PDB entry 4KHN | X-ray diffraction, 2.55 A resolution | chains A and D of the 3 polymer chains in the assembly

# Chain A
Name: DNA polymerase
Source organism: Enterobacteria phage RB69
Notes: EC 2.7.7.7
Reference sequence: Q38087 (DPOL_BPR69); numbering as in UniProt (aligned over 1-903)
Chain sequence (903 residues; numbered 1 to 903; the number before each row is that of its first residue):
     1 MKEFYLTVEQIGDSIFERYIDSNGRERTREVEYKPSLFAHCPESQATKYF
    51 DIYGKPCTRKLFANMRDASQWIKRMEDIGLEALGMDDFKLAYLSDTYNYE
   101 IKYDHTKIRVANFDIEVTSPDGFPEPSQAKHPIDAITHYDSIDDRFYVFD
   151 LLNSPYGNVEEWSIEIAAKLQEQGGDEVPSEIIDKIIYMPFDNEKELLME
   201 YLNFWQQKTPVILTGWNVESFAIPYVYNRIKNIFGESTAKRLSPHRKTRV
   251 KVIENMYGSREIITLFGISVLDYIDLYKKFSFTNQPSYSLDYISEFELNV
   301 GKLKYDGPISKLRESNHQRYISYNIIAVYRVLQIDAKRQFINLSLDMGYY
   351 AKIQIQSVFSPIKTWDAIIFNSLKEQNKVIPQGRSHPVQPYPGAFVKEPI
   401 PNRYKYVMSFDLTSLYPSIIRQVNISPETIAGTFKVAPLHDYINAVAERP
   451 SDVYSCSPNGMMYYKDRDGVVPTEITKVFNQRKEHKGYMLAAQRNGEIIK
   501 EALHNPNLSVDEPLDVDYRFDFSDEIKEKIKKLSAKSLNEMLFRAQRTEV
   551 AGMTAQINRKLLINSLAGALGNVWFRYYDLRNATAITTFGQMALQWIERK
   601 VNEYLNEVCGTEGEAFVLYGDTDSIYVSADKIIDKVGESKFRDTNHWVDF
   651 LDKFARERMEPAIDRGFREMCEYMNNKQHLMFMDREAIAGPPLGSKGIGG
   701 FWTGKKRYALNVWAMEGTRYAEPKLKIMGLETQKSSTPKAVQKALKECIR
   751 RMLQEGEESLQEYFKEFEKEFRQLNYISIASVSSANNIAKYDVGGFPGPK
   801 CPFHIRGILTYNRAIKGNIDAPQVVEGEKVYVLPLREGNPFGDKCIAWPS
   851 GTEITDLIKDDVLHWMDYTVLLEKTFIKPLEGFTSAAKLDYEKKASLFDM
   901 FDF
Disordered / not traced: 902-903
Sequence notes: engineered mutation Ala-222 (Asp in Q38087), Ala-327 (Asp in Q38087), Ala-567 (Tyr in Q38087), Ala-714 (Asp in Q38087)
Curated features (UniProtKB/Swiss-Prot):
  - region: Thr-248 to Thr-264 (Beta hairpin), Lys-705 to Tyr-708 (Binding of DNA in B-conformation), Leu-897 to Phe-903 (Interaction with the polymerase clamp)
  - binding site (Mg(2+)): Asp-114, Glu-116, Asp-411, Leu-412, Asp-623
  - binding site (substrate): Ser-414 to Tyr-416, Arg-482, Lys-560
  - site (Optimization of metal coordination by the polymerase active site): Asp-621, Lys-706
Bound ions: Na+: Tyr-619, Asp-621 (shared with DA114(D), DC115(D) of chain D); Ca2+: Asp-623 (together with XG4)
Small-molecule neighbours:
  - XG4 (2'-deoxy-5'-O-[(R)-hydroxy{[(R)-hydroxy(phosphonooxy)phosphoryl]amino}phosphoryl]guanosine), molecule 1: Tyr-33, Ser-36, Phe-38, Lys-48, Tyr-49, Arg-59, Gly-84, Met-85, Ala-91, Asp-95, Phe-370, Lys-374, Asn-377, Lys-378, Val-379, Ile-380
  - XG4, molecule 2: Asp-411, Ser-414, Leu-415, Tyr-416, Pro-417, Arg-482, Lys-560, Leu-561, Asn-564, Gly-568, Thr-622, Asp-623, Glu-686
What the authors report for this chain:
  - contacts within the chain: Asp-411/Glu-686 (hydrogen bond)
  - conformationally variable residues (order/disorder transition, side-chain flip): Asp-411, Glu-716
  - mutagenesis - D714A: abolished growth
  - mutagenesis - E614A, N711A, Y720A: unchanged growth
  - catalytic residues: Asp-411 (citing earlier work)
  - mutagenesis - D714A: unchanged catalytic activity (exonuclease activity)

# Chain D
Molecule: 13-nt DNA strand
Sequence (13 nucleotides; row label = number of the first residue in the row):
   103 GCGGACTGCTTAC
Bound ions: Na+: DA114, DC115 (shared with Tyr-619(A), Asp-621(A) of chain A)

# How chain A and chain D interact
Pairs across the interface (30; chain A residue first):
  Tyr-257(A) / DC111(D)  phosphate contact
  Asn-284(A) / DT112(D)  sugar contact
  Asn-284(A) / DT113(D)  hydrogen bond to the phosphate
  Asp-621(A) / DA114(D)  phosphate contact
  Asp-621(A) / DC115(D)  sugar contact
  Thr-622(A) / DC115(D)  phosphate contact
  Asp-623(A) / DC115(D)  phosphate contact
  Lys-706(A) / DA114(D)  hydrogen bond to the base
  Tyr-708(A) / DC115(D)  hydrogen bond to the phosphate
  Met-728(A) / DA114(D)  phosphate contact
  Met-728(A) / DC115(D)  phosphate contact
  Gly-729(A) / DT113(D)  phosphate contact
  Gly-729(A) / DA114(D)  hydrogen bond to the phosphate
  Gln-733(A) / DT113(D)  sugar contact
  Gln-733(A) / DA114(D)  phosphate contact
  Lys-734(A) / DT113(D)  phosphate contact
  Ser-735(A) / DT112(D)  phosphate contact
  Ser-735(A) / DT113(D)  hydrogen bond to the phosphate
  Ser-736(A) / DT112(D)  sugar contact
  Ser-783(A) / DC111(D)  sugar contact
  Ser-783(A) / DT112(D)  phosphate contact
  Ser-784(A) / DC111(D)  phosphate contact
  Ser-784(A) / DT112(D)  hydrogen bond to the phosphate
  Asn-786(A) / DC111(D)  hydrogen bond to the phosphate
  Asn-787(A) / DG110(D)  phosphate contact
  Lys-790(A) / DG110(D)  salt bridge to the phosphate
  Tyr-791(A) / DT109(D)  hydrogen bond to the phosphate
  Tyr-791(A) / DG110(D)  hydrogen bond to the phosphate
  His-804(A) / DG110(D)  phosphate contact
  His-804(A) / DC111(D)  salt bridge to the phosphate
Other interface residues (no listed pair), chain A (27 interface residues in all): Tyr-626, Lys-726, Ile-727, Val-782, Ala-785, Pro-802, Lys-829

# Summary
27 residues of chain A and 7 residues of chain D are in contact, with 9 hydrogen bonds and 2 salt bridges.
Polar pairs include Lys-706(A)/DA114(D), Asn-284(A)/DT113(D) and Tyr-708(A)/DC115(D). Ligands of chain A:
compound XG4. The paper reports the catalytic residue Asp-411(A); D714A of chain A abolishes growth; 4
substitutions were tested in all.
Chain A is DNA polymerase (Enterobacteria phage RB69) and chain D is a 13-nt DNA strand; the structure,
Crystal structure of the ternary complex of the D714A mutant of RB69 DNA polymerase, was determined by X-ray
diffraction (same publication as 4I9L and 4I9Q).
